PDB entry 6AVQ | electron microscopy, 35.00 A resolution (very low resolution: no residue pairs are listed; an interface is given only as per-side residue counts) | chains B and H of the 4 polymer chains in the assembly

# Chain B
Protein: Integrin beta-3
Source organism: Homo sapiens
UniProtKB: P05106 (ITB3_HUMAN), isoform P05106-3; residues 1-692 here correspond to UniProt positions 27-718 (UniProt number = residue number + 26)
Amino-acid sequence (692 residues; row label = number of the first residue in the row):
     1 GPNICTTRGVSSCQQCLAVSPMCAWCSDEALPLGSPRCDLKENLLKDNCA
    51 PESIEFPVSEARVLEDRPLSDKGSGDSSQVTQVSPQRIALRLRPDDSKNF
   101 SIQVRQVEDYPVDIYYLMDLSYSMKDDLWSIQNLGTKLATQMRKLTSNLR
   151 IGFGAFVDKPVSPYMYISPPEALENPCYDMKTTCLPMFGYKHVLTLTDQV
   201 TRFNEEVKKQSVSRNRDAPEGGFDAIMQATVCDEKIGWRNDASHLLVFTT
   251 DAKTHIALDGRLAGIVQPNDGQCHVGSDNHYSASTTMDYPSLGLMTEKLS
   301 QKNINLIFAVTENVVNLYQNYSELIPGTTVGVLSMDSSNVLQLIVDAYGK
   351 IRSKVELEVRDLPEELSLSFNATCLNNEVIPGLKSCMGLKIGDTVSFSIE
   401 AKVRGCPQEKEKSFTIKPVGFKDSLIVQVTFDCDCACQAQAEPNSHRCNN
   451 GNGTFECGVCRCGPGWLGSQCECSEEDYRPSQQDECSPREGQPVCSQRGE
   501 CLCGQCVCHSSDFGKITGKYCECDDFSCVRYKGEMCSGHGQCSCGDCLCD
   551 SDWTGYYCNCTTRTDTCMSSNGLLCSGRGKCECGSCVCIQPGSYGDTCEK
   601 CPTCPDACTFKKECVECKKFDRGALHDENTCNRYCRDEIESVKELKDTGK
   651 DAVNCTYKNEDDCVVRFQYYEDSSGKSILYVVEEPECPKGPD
Unresolved in the structure: 689-692
Swiss-Prot annotation at these positions:
  - region: Cys177 to Cys184 (Involved in CX3CL1-, NRG1-, FGF1- and IGF1-binding), Gln267 to Met287 (CX3CL1-binding)
  - binding site (Mg(2+)): Ser121, Ser123, Glu220
  - binding site (Ca(2+)): Ser123, Asp126, Asp127, Asp158, Asn215, Asp217, Pro219, Glu220, Asp251, Met335
  - glycosylation (N-linked (GlcNAc...) asparagine): Asn99, Asn320, Asn371, Asn452, Asn559, Asn654

# Chain H
Protein: LM609 Fab heavy chain
Source organism: Mus musculus
Notes: antibody fragment or engineered binder
Amino-acid sequence (257 residues; row label = number of the first residue in the row):
     1 EVQLEESGGGLVKPGGSLKLSCAASGFAFSSYDMSWVRQIPEKRLEWVAK
    51 VSSGGGSTYYLDTVQGRFTISRDNAKNTLYLQMSSLNSEDTAMYYCARHN
   101 YGSFAYWGQGTLVTVSAAKTTPPSVYPLAPGSAAQTNSMVTLGCLVKGYF
   151 PEPVTVTWNSGSLSSGVHTFPAVLQSDLYTLSSSVTVPSSTWPSETVTCN
   201 VAHPASSTKVDKKIVPRDCGASDDDDKAGWSHPQFEKGGGSGGGSGGGSW
   251 SHPQFEK
Unresolved in the structure: 133-135, 218-257

# How chain B and chain H interact
At this resolution (35 A) residue pairs are not listed: 5 residues of chain B and 5 of chain H lie at the interface.

# Overview
Chain B and chain H each contribute 5 residues to their interface. From UniProt: 3 Mg2+-binding residues and
10 Ca2+-binding residues on chain B.
Chain B is Integrin beta-3 (Homo sapiens) and chain H is LM609 Fab heavy chain (Mus musculus); the structure,
The Therapeutic Antibody LM609 Selectively Inhibits Ligand Binding to Human alpha-V beta-3 Integrin via Steric
Hindrance, was determined by electron microscopy (same publication as 6AVR, 6AVU and 5OPY).
